PDB entry 4MYZ | X-ray diffraction, 1.50 A resolution | chains A and B

== Chain A (and B) ==
Name: CurK, CurL fusion protein
Organism: Moorea producens 3L
Notes: fragment: CurK C-terminal docking domain, CurL N-terminal docking domain; chain B of this document is another copy of the same molecule, construct and numbering; everything in this record applies to it too
UniProt: chimeric construct of F4Y425, F4Y424: residues 1-30 from F4Y425 (F4Y425_9CYAN) positions 2203-2232 (UniProt number = residue number + 2202); residues 39-76 from F4Y424 positions 1-38 (UniProt number = residue number - 38)
Chain sequence (79 residues; each row starts with the number of its first residue; numbers below 1 keep their minus sign (Asn-2 is residue -2)):
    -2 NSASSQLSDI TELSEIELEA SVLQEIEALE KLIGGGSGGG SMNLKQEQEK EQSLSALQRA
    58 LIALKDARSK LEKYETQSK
Unresolved in the structure: -2 to 5, 31-49, 73-76 (chain B: -2 to 5, 31-46, 74-76)
Differences from the reference sequence: expression tag (-2 to 0); linker (31-38)
Reported in the primary citation:
  - specificity-determining residues: Glu22
  - specificity-determining residues: Lys62, Arg65 (proposed by the authors, not directly observed)
  - mutagenesis - E22R: abolished binding to CurM dd-KS-AT
  - mutagenesis - E22R (2-fold): increased binding to CurH dd-KS-AT

== How chain A and chain B interact ==
Residue-residue contacts (65; chain A residue first):
  Ile7(A) with Leu51(B), hydrophobic; Gln55(B); Leu58(B), hydrophobic; Ile59(B), hydrophobic
  Thr8(A) with Gln49(B); Leu51(B); Gln55(B)
  Leu10(A) with Leu58(B), hydrophobic
  Glu12(A) with Leu54(B)
  Leu15(A) with Leu54(B), hydrophobic; Gln55(B); Leu58(B), hydrophobic
  Ser18(A) with Leu58(B)
  Val19(A) with Leu54(B), hydrophobic; Leu58(B), hydrophobic; Leu61(B), hydrophobic
  Glu22(A) with Leu58(B); Lys62(B), salt bridge; Arg65(B), salt bridge
  Ala25(A) with Arg65(B)
  Leu26(A) with Leu61(B), hydrophobic; Arg65(B); Leu68(B), hydrophobic
  Lys28(A) with Thr73(B)
  Leu29(A) with Glu72(B); Thr73(B)
  Leu51(A) with Thr8(B)
  Leu54(A) with Glu12(B); Leu15(B), hydrophobic; Glu16(B); Val19(B), hydrophobic; Leu54(B), hydrophobic
  Gln55(A) with Thr8(B); Leu15(B)
  Leu58(A) with Ile7(B), hydrophobic; Leu15(B), hydrophobic; Ser18(B); Val19(B), hydrophobic
  Ile59(A) with Ile7(B), hydrophobic
  Ala60(A) with Leu61(B), hydrophobic
  Leu61(A) with Val19(B), hydrophobic; Glu22(B); Ile23(B), hydrophobic; Leu26(B), hydrophobic; Ala60(B), hydrophobic; Leu61(B), hydrophobic
  Lys62(A) with Glu22(B), salt bridge
  Ala64(A) with Ala64(B), hydrophobic
  Arg65(A) with Glu22(B), salt bridge; Ala25(B); Leu26(B); Leu29(B)
  Lys67(A) with Leu68(B); Glu72(B)
  Leu68(A) with Leu26(B), hydrophobic; Ala64(B), hydrophobic; Lys67(B); Leu68(B), hydrophobic
  Glu69(A) with Leu29(B)
  Tyr71(A) with Lys67(B), hydrogen bond (backbone-side chain); Leu68(B), hydrophobic; Tyr71(B), hydrophobic; Glu72(B), hydrogen bond
  Glu72(A) with Lys28(B); Leu29(B)
Other interface residues (no listed pair), chain A (33 interface residues in all): Glu16, Ile23, Ile30, Ser52, Ala57, Lys70
Other interface residues (no listed pair), chain B (34 interface residues in all): Leu10, Ile30, Ala53, Ala57, Glu69
From the paper, about this interface:
  - pairs named by the authors: Val19(A)-Leu54(B), Glu22(A)-Lys62(B) (salt bridge), Glu22(A)-Arg65(B)
  - interface residues, chain A: Leu10(A)
  - interface residues, chain B: Leu51(B)

== In short ==
The interface between chain A and chain B involves 33 residues on one side and 34 on the other; the contacts
include 2 hydrogen bonds and 4 salt bridges. Among the polar pairs are Glu22(A)-Lys62(B), Glu22(A)-Arg65(B)
and Tyr71(A)-Lys67(B). The paper describes contacts between Val19(A) and Leu54(B) and Glu22(A) and Arg65(B); a
salt bridge between Glu22(A) and Lys62(B). The paper reports that E22R of chain A abolishes binding to CurM
dd-KS-AT; interface residues Leu10(A) and Leu51(B).
Chain A and chain B are both CurK, CurL fusion protein (Moorea producens 3L); the structure, Structure of a
class 2 docking domain complex from modules CurK and CurL of the curacin ..., was determined by X-ray
diffraction together with 4MYY and 4MZ0 from the same study.
